Entry 4GCD (X-ray diffraction, 2.80 A resolution); this record covers chain A.

# Chain A
Molecule: Lysozyme C
Organism: Gallus gallus
Notes: EC 3.2.1.17
UniProtKB: P00698 (LYSC_CHICK); residues 1-129 here correspond to UniProt positions 19-147 (UniProt number = residue number + 18)
Amino-acid sequence (129 residues; each row starts with the number of its first residue):
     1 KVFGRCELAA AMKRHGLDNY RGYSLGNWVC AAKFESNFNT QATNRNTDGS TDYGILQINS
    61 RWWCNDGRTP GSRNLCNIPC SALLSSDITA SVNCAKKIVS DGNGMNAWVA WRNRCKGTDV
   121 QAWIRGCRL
Swiss-Prot annotation at these positions:
  - active site: E35, D52
  - binding site (substrate): D101
Cystine bridges: C6-C127, C30-C115, C64-C80, C76-C94
Ion coordination: Cisplatin Pt site 1 near H15 (its only coordinating residue here)
Ligand contacts:
  - Cisplatin (CPT), molecule 1: A11, R14, H15, D87, I88, T89
  - Cisplatin (CPT), molecule 2: R14, H15, T89, V92, N93, K96

# Summary
Bound to chain A: Cisplatin. From UniProt: active-site residues E35 and D52 and substrate-binding residue
D101.
Chain A is Lysozyme C (Gallus gallus); the structure, Room temperature X-ray diffraction study of a 6-fold
molar excess of a cisplatin/carboplatin mixture binding to ..., was determined by X-ray diffraction together
with 4GCB, 4GCC, 4GCE and 4GCF from the same study.
